PDB entry 9MQ5 | X-ray diffraction, 1.70 A resolution | chains A and B

Chain A:
Molecule: Tyrosine-protein phosphatase non-receptor type 11
From: Homo sapiens
Notes: EC 3.1.3.48
Reference sequence: Q06124 (PTN11_HUMAN); residue numbers follow UniProt; this construct covers 1-220
Sequence (225 residues; row label = number of the first residue in the row; numbers below 1 keep their minus sign (Gly-4 is residue -4)):
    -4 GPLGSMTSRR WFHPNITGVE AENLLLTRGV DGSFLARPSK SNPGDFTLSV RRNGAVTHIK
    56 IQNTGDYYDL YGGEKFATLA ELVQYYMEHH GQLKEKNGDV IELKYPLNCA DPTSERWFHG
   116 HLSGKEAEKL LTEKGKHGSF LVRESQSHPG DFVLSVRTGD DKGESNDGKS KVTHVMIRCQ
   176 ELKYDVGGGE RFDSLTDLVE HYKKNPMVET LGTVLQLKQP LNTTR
Disordered / not traced: -4 to 3, 154-164, 220
Differences from the reference sequence: expression tag (-4 to 0)
Curated features (UniProtKB/Swiss-Prot):
  - modified residue: Thr2 (N-acetylthreonine), Tyr62 (Phosphotyrosine), Tyr66 (Phosphotyrosine)
  - natural variant: Thr2 (T2I: In NS1), Thr42 (T42A: In NS1), Asn58 (N58K: In NS1), Thr59 (T59A: In NS1), Gly60 (G60A: In NS1; G60V: In myelodysplastic syndrome), Asp61 (D61G: In NS1; D61N: In NS1; D61V: In JMML; D61Y: In JMML), Tyr62 (Y62D: In NS1), Tyr63 (Y63C: In NS1), Glu69 (E69K: In JMML; E69Q: In NS1), Phe71 (F71K: In acute myeloid leukemia; F71L: In NS1), Ala72 (A72G: In NS1; A72S: In NS1; A72T: In JMML; A72V: In JMML), Thr73 (T73I: In NS1), 4 further natural variant entries in UniProt

Chain B:
Molecule: Myelin protein zero-like protein 1
Reference sequence: O95297 (MPZL1_HUMAN); numbering as in UniProt (aligned over 237-269)
Sequence (33 residues; row label = number of the first residue in the row):
   237 GPVIYAQLDH SGGHHSDKIN KSESVVYADI RKN
Disordered / not traced: 237, 269
Modified residues: Tyr241 (O-phosphotyrosine; PTR); Tyr263 (O-phosphotyrosine; PTR)
Curated features (UniProtKB/Swiss-Prot):
  - motif: Val239 to Leu244 (ITIM motif 1), Val261 to Ile266 (ITIM motif 2)
  - modified residue: Tyr241 (Phosphotyrosine), Ser260 (Phosphoserine), Tyr263 (Phosphotyrosine)
  - mutagenesis: Tyr241 (Y241F: Significantly decreases phosphorylation. Complete loss of phosphorylation; when associated with F-263), Tyr263 (Y263F: Significantly decreases phosphorylation. Complete loss of phosphorylation; when associated with F-241)

How chain A and chain B interact:
Residue-residue contacts - 75 pairs, chain A then chain B:
  Gly13(A) - Val239(B)
  Val14(A) - Val239(B)
  Arg32(A) - Val239(B)
  Arg32(A) - Tyr241(B)
  Ser34(A) - Tyr241(B)
  Lys35(A) - Tyr241(B)
  Ser36(A) - Tyr241(B)
  Thr42(A) - Tyr241(B)
  Thr52(A) - Ala242(B)
  His53(A) - Val239(B)
  His53(A) - Ile240(B)
  His53(A) - Tyr241(B)
  His53(A) - Ala242(B)  hydrogen bond (backbone-backbone)
  Ile54(A) - Tyr241(B)
  Ile54(A) - Leu244(B)  hydrophobic
  Lys55(A) - Tyr241(B)
  Asp61(A) - Ile255(B)
  Tyr62(A) - Ile255(B)  hydrophobic
  Leu65(A) - Leu244(B)  hydrophobic
  Leu65(A) - His246(B)  hydrogen bond (backbone-side chain)
  Tyr66(A) - His246(B)
  Gly67(A) - His246(B)
  Gly68(A) - His246(B)
  Glu69(A) - His251(B)
  Glu69(A) - Ser252(B)  hydrogen bond (side chain-backbone)
  Glu69(A) - Asn256(B)  hydrogen bond
  Lys70(A) - Lys254(B)
  Lys70(A) - Ile255(B)
  Lys70(A) - Asn256(B)  hydrogen bond (backbone-side chain)
  Phe71(A) - Ile255(B)
  Phe71(A) - Asn256(B)
  Ala72(A) - Ile255(B)
  Ala72(A) - Asn256(B)  hydrogen bond (backbone-backbone)
  Ala72(A) - Lys257(B)
  Glu76(A) - Asn256(B)
  Glu76(A) - Lys257(B)
  Glu76(A) - Ser258(B)  hydrogen bond
  Gln87(A) - His251(B)  hydrogen bond
  Leu88(A) - Leu244(B)  hydrophobic
  Lys89(A) - Leu244(B)
  Lys89(A) - Asp245(B)  hydrogen bond (side chain-backbone)
  Lys89(A) - Ser247(B)  hydrogen bond (side chain-backbone)
  Glu90(A) - Gln243(B)
  Glu90(A) - Asp245(B)
  Lys91(A) - Gln243(B)
  Lys91(A) - Leu244(B)  hydrogen bond (side chain-backbone)
  Lys91(A) - Asp245(B)
  Gly119(A) - Val261(B)
  Lys120(A) - Glu259(B)  salt bridge
  Lys120(A) - Ser260(B)
  Lys120(A) - Val261(B)
  Glu123(A) - Val261(B)
  Arg138(A) - Val261(B)
  Arg138(A) - Tyr263(B)
  Ser140(A) - Tyr263(B)
  Gln141(A) - Tyr263(B)
  Ser142(A) - Tyr263(B)
  Val148(A) - Tyr263(B)
  Thr168(A) - Ala264(B)
  His169(A) - Val261(B)
  His169(A) - Val262(B)
  His169(A) - Tyr263(B)
  His169(A) - Ala264(B)  hydrogen bond (backbone-backbone)
  Val170(A) - Ile266(B)  hydrophobic
  Met171(A) - Tyr263(B)
  Val181(A) - Ile266(B)  hydrophobic
  Gly182(A) - Lys268(B)
  Met202(A) - Ile266(B)  hydrophobic
  Val203(A) - Ile266(B)
  Val203(A) - Arg267(B)  hydrogen bond (backbone-backbone)
  Glu204(A) - Asp265(B)
  Glu204(A) - Arg267(B)  hydrogen bond (backbone-side chain)
  Thr205(A) - Asp265(B)  hydrogen bond
  Thr205(A) - Arg267(B)  hydrogen bond (backbone-side chain)
  Gly207(A) - Arg267(B)
Interface residues without a listed pair, chain A (54 interface residues in all): Pro33, Asn37, Tyr81, Ile96, Glu139, His143, Leu206, Leu210
Interface residues without a listed pair, chain B (27 interface residues in all): Asp253

In short:
54 residues of chain A and 27 residues of chain B are in contact; the contacts include 16 hydrogen bonds and 1
salt bridge. Polar contacts include Lys120(A)-Glu259(B), Leu65(A)-His246(B) and Glu69(A)-Ser252(B). From
UniProt: 2 mutagenesis sites on chain B.
Here chain A is Tyrosine-protein phosphatase non-receptor type 11 (Homo sapiens) and chain B is Myelin protein
zero-like protein 1. Entry 9MQ5 (Crystal structure SHP2 tandem SH2 domains in complex with PZR doubly tyrosine
phosphorylated ITIM peptide) was determined by X-ray diffraction.
